Entry 1QKZ (X-ray diffraction, 1.95 A resolution); this record covers chains H and P of the 4 polymer chains in the assembly.

== Chain H ==
Molecule: Antibody
From: Mus musculus
Notes: fragment: fab; antibody fragment or engineered binder
Sequence (219 residues; numbered 1 to 213 plus 6 insertion-coded residues; the number before each row is that of its first residue; a row labelled like 82A-82C holds insertion residues (82A, then the next letters in order)):
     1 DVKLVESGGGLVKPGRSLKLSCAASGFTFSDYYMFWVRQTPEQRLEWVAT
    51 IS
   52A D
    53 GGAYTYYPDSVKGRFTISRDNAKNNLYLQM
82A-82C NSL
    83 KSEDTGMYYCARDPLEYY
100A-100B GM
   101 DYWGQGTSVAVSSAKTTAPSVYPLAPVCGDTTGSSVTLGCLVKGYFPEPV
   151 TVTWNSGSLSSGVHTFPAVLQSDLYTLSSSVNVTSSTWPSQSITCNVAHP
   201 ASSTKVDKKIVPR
Disulfides: Cys22-Cys92, Cys140-Cys195

== Chain P ==
Molecule: Major outer membrane protein P1.16
UniProt: Q06140 (Q06140); residues 1-10 here correspond to UniProt positions 4-13 (UniProt number = residue number + 3)
Sequence (10 residues; numbered 1 to 10; the number before each row is that of its first residue):
     1 ANGGASGQVK

== Chain H / chain P interface ==
Contacting residue pairs (26; chain H residue first):
  Asp31(H) - Gln8(P)
  Tyr33(H) - Gly3(P)
  Tyr33(H) - Gly4(P)
  Tyr33(H) - Gly7(P)
  Tyr33(H) - Gln8(P)
  Phe35(H) - Ala5(P)
  Phe35(H) - Ser6(P)
  Thr50(H) - Gly4(P)
  Thr50(H) - Ala5(P)  hydrogen bond (side chain-backbone)
  Tyr58(H) - Gly4(P)
  Tyr58(H) - Ala5(P)  hydrophobic
  Asp95(H) - Ser6(P)
  Asp95(H) - Gly7(P)
  Asp95(H) - Gln8(P)  hydrogen bond (side chain-backbone)
  Leu97(H) - Gln8(P)
  Leu97(H) - Val9(P)
  Leu97(H) - Lys10(P)  hydrogen bond (backbone-backbone)
  Glu98(H) - Val9(P)
  Tyr99(H) - Gln8(P)
  Tyr100(H) - Ala1(P)
  Tyr100(H) - Asn2(P)  hydrogen bond (side chain-backbone)
  Tyr100(H) - Ser6(P)
  Tyr100(H) - Gly7(P)
  Tyr100(H) - Gln8(P)
  Tyr100(H) - Val9(P)  hydrophobic
  Gly100A(H) - Ser6(P)
Other interface residues (no listed pair), chain H (14 interface residues in all): Trp47, Asp52A, Pro96

== In short ==
Chain H and chain P form an interface of 14 and 10 residues respectively; the contacts include 4 hydrogen
bonds. Polar pairs include Thr50(H)-Ala5(P), Asp95(H)-Gln8(P) and Tyr100(H)-Asn2(P).
Here chain H is Antibody (Mus musculus) and chain P is Major outer membrane protein P1.16. Entry 1QKZ (Fab
fragment (MN14C11.6) in complex with a peptide antigen derived from Neisseria meningitidis P1.7 serosubtype
antigen ...) was determined by X-ray diffraction.
